3X26 - chains A and B; structure by X-ray diffraction, 1.34 A resolution.

== Chain A ==
Name: Nitrile hydratase subunit alpha
From: Rhodococcus erythropolis
Notes: EC 4.2.1.84
UniProt: P13448 (NHAA_RHOER); residues 0-206 here correspond to UniProt positions 1-207 (UniProt number = residue number + 1)
Amino-acid sequence (207 residues; each row starts with the number of its first residue; numbering starts at 0):
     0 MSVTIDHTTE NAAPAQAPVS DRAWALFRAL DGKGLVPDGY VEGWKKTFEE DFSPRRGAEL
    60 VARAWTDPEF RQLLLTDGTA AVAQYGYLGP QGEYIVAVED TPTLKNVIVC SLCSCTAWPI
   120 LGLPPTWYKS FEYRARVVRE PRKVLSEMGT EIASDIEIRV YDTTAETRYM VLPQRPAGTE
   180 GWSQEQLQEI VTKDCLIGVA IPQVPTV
Disordered / not traced: 0-8, 206
Modified positions: Cys112 (3-sulfinoalanine; CSD); Cys114 (s-hydroxycysteine; CSO)
Ion coordination: Fe ion: Cys109, Cys112, Ser113, Cys114
Small-molecule neighbours: 2,2-dimethylpropanenitrile (TAN): Gln90, Cys112, Ser113, Trp117

== Chain B ==
Name: Nitrile hydratase subunit beta
From: Rhodococcus erythropolis
Notes: EC 4.2.1.84
UniProt: P13449 (NHAB_RHOER); numbering as in UniProt (aligned over 1-212)
Amino-acid sequence (212 residues; row label = number of the first residue in the row):
     1 MDGVHDLAGV QGFGKVPHTV NADIGPTFHA EWEHLPYSLM FAGVAELGAF SVDEVKYVVE
    61 RMEPRHYMMT PYYERYVIGV ATLMVEKGIL TQDELESLAG GPFPLSRPSE SEGRPAPVET
   121 TTFEVGQRVR VRDEYVPGHI RMPAYCRGRV GTISHRTTEK WPFPDAIGHG RNDAGEEPTY
   181 HVKFAAEELF GSDTDGGSVV VDLFEGYLEP AA
Construct notes: engineered mutation Lys56 (Arg in P13449)
Small-molecule neighbours: 2,2-dimethylpropanenitrile (TAN): Tyr37, Met40, Val52, Val55, Lys56, Tyr72, Tyr76

== Chain A / chain B interface ==
Pairs across the interface (176):
  Asn10(A) - Arg65(B)  hydrogen bond
  Ala12(A) - Met69(B)  hydrophobic
  Pro13(A) - His66(B)
  Ala14(A) - Pro102(B)
  Ala14(A) - Pro104(B)
  Gln15(A) - His66(B)  hydrogen bond
  Gln15(A) - Glu74(B)
  Gln15(A) - Pro102(B)
  Gln15(A) - Pro104(B)
  Ala16(A) - Ala99(B)
  Ala16(A) - Gly101(B)
  Ala16(A) - Pro102(B)  hydrogen bond (backbone-backbone)
  Val18(A) - Trp32(B)  hydrophobic
  Val18(A) - Glu74(B)
  Ser19(A) - Trp32(B)
  Asp20(A) - Ala99(B)
  Arg21(A) - Glu74(B)  salt bridge
  Arg21(A) - Ile78(B)
  Arg21(A) - Pro102(B)
  Arg21(A) - Phe103(B)
  Ala22(A) - Trp32(B)  hydrophobic
  Ala22(A) - Leu35(B)
  Ala22(A) - Val77(B)  hydrophobic
  Trp23(A) - Glu31(B)
  Trp23(A) - Trp32(B)
  Trp23(A) - Leu35(B)  hydrophobic
  Ala24(A) - Leu95(B)
  Ala24(A) - Leu98(B)  hydrophobic
  Ala24(A) - Ala99(B)
  Leu25(A) - Leu39(B)  hydrophobic
  Leu25(A) - Val77(B)
  Leu25(A) - Val80(B)  hydrophobic
  Leu25(A) - Ala81(B)  hydrophobic
  Leu25(A) - Leu90(B)  hydrophobic
  Leu25(A) - Leu95(B)  hydrophobic
  Phe26(A) - Leu39(B)  hydrophobic
  Arg27(A) - Leu98(B)  hydrogen bond (side chain-backbone)
  Ala28(A) - Leu90(B)  hydrophobic
  Ala28(A) - Leu98(B)  hydrophobic
  Leu29(A) - Met84(B)  hydrophobic
  Leu29(A) - Leu90(B)  hydrophobic
  Lys32(A) - Ile89(B)
  Lys32(A) - Leu90(B)
  Lys32(A) - Glu94(B)  salt bridge
  Leu34(A) - Leu47(B)
  Leu34(A) - Ile89(B)  hydrophobic
  Pro36(A) - Glu46(B)
  Tyr39(A) - Ser38(B)
  Tyr39(A) - Phe41(B)  hydrogen bond (side chain-backbone)
  Tyr39(A) - Ala42(B)  hydrogen bond (side chain-backbone)
  Tyr39(A) - Glu46(B)
  Val40(A) - His34(B)
  Val40(A) - Leu35(B)  hydrophobic
  Val40(A) - Ser38(B)
  Val40(A) - Leu39(B)  hydrophobic
  Trp43(A) - Ser38(B)
  Trp43(A) - Phe41(B)  hydrophobic
  Lys44(A) - His34(B)
  Phe47(A) - Thr27(B)
  Phe47(A) - Phe28(B)  hydrophobic
  Phe47(A) - Tyr37(B)  hydrophobic
  Phe47(A) - Ser38(B)
  Glu48(A) - Phe28(B)
  Pro89(A) - Phe41(B)  hydrophobic
  Tyr93(A) - His155(B)  hydrogen bond
  Tyr93(A) - Thr157(B)
  Tyr93(A) - Thr158(B)  hydrogen bond (side chain-backbone)
  Tyr93(A) - Glu159(B)
  Tyr93(A) - Trp161(B)  hydrophobic
  Val95(A) - His181(B)
  Ser110(A) - His5(B)
  Ser110(A) - Ala8(B)
  Leu111(A) - His5(B)
  Leu111(A) - Asp6(B)
  Leu111(A) - Arg141(B)
  Cys112(A) - Lys56(B)
  Cys112(A) - Tyr76(B)
  Cys112(A) - Arg141(B)
  Ser113(A) - Tyr72(B)  hydrogen bond
  Cys114(A) - Lys56(B)
  Cys114(A) - Arg141(B)
  Trp117(A) - Tyr37(B)  hydrophobic
  Trp117(A) - Phe41(B)  hydrophobic
  Leu122(A) - Thr27(B)
  Leu122(A) - Phe28(B)  hydrophobic
  Leu122(A) - Tyr37(B)  hydrophobic
  Leu122(A) - Tyr73(B)
  Pro124(A) - Ile24(B)  hydrophobic
  Trp126(A) - Val16(B)  hydrophobic
  Trp126(A) - Pro17(B)
  Trp126(A) - His18(B)  hydrogen bond
  Lys128(A) - Tyr72(B)
  Lys128(A) - Tyr73(B)
  Ser129(A) - Pro17(B)
  Phe130(A) - Leu7(B)  hydrophobic
  Phe130(A) - Phe13(B)  hydrophobic
  Phe130(A) - Tyr67(B)
  Phe130(A) - Met68(B)
  Phe130(A) - Arg75(B)
  Glu131(A) - Phe13(B)
  Glu131(A) - Gly14(B)
  Glu131(A) - Lys15(B)
  Glu131(A) - Val16(B)
  Tyr132(A) - Val16(B)
  Arg133(A) - His5(B)  hydrogen bond (side chain-backbone)
  Arg133(A) - Leu7(B)
  Arg133(A) - Ala8(B)
  Arg133(A) - Tyr67(B)  hydrogen bond
  Arg133(A) - Arg75(B)
  Ala134(A) - Leu7(B)
  Ala134(A) - Ala8(B)
  Ala134(A) - Gly9(B)  hydrogen bond (backbone-backbone)
  Ala134(A) - Val10(B)
  Ala134(A) - Phe13(B)  hydrophobic
  Arg135(A) - Phe13(B)
  Arg135(A) - Gly14(B)  hydrogen bond (side chain-backbone)
  Arg135(A) - Lys15(B)
  Val137(A) - Ala8(B)  hydrophobic
  Val137(A) - Gly9(B)
  Val137(A) - Tyr145(B)
  Val137(A) - Phe190(B)
  Val137(A) - Val199(B)
  Arg138(A) - Gly9(B)  hydrogen bond (side chain-backbone)
  Arg138(A) - Gln11(B)
  Arg138(A) - Phe190(B)
  Arg138(A) - Asp193(B)  salt bridge
  Arg138(A) - Thr194(B)  hydrogen bond (backbone-side chain)
  Arg138(A) - Asp195(B)  hydrogen bond (backbone-backbone)
  Glu139(A) - Asp195(B)
  Pro140(A) - Asp195(B)
  Pro140(A) - Gly196(B)
  Arg141(A) - Asp195(B)  hydrogen bond (backbone-side chain)
  Lys142(A) - Asp195(B)  hydrogen bond (backbone-side chain)
  Val143(A) - Val16(B)  hydrophobic
  Glu146(A) - Lys15(B)
  Met147(A) - His18(B)
  Met147(A) - Thr19(B)
  Met147(A) - Val20(B)  hydrogen bond (backbone-backbone)
  Thr149(A) - Val20(B)
  Glu156(A) - Gly197(B)
  Glu156(A) - Ser198(B)  hydrogen bond
  Ile157(A) - Gly197(B)  hydrogen bond (backbone-backbone)
  Ile157(A) - Ser198(B)  hydrogen bond (backbone-backbone)
  Arg158(A) - Lys183(B)
  Arg158(A) - Ser198(B)  hydrogen bond
  Arg158(A) - Val200(B)
  Val159(A) - Ser198(B)  hydrogen bond (backbone-backbone)
  Val159(A) - Val199(B)
  Val159(A) - Val200(B)  hydrogen bond (backbone-backbone)
  Tyr160(A) - Val200(B)
  Asp161(A) - Pro143(B)
  Asp161(A) - Tyr145(B)  hydrogen bond
  Asp161(A) - Val200(B)  hydrogen bond (backbone-backbone)
  Asp161(A) - Asp202(B)
  Thr162(A) - Arg141(B)
  Thr163(A) - Arg141(B)  hydrogen bond (backbone-side chain)
  Thr163(A) - Pro143(B)
  Thr163(A) - Val201(B)
  Thr163(A) - Asp202(B)  hydrogen bond (side chain-backbone)
  Ala164(A) - Thr179(B)
  Ala164(A) - Asp202(B)
  Ala164(A) - Phe204(B)  hydrophobic
  Glu165(A) - Trp161(B)
  Glu165(A) - Asp202(B)
  Thr166(A) - Thr157(B)
  Thr166(A) - His181(B)  hydrogen bond
  Thr166(A) - Asp202(B)  hydrogen bond
  Arg167(A) - Lys56(B)
  Tyr168(A) - His181(B)  hydrogen bond
  Thr191(A) - Asn21(B)  hydrogen bond
  Lys192(A) - Ile24(B)
  Asp193(A) - His18(B)  salt bridge
  Asp193(A) - Val20(B)
  Asp193(A) - Asn21(B)  hydrogen bond (side chain-backbone)
  Val198(A) - Val20(B)
  Ala199(A) - Val20(B)  hydrophobic
Other interface residues (no listed pair), chain A (79 interface residues in all): Val35, Gln90, Cys109, Gly148
Other interface residues (no listed pair), chain B (81 interface residues in all): Val52, Arg156

== In short ==
The interface between chain A and chain B involves 79 residues on one side and 81 on the other, with 35
hydrogen bonds and 4 salt bridges. Among the polar pairs are Arg21(A)-Glu74(B), Lys32(A)-Glu94(B) and
Arg138(A)-Asp193(B). 2,2-dimethylpropanenitrile is bound between chain A and chain B.
Chain A is Nitrile hydratase subunit alpha and chain B is Nitrile hydratase subunit beta, both from
Rhodococcus erythropolis; the structure, Crystal structure of Nitrile Hydratase mutant bR56K complexed with
Trimethylacetonitrile, photo-activated for 5 min, was determined by X-ray diffraction (same publication as
3X20, 3X24, 3X25, 3WVD and 3WVE).
